PDB entry 8PPU | electron microscopy, 3.02 A resolution | chains P and B of the 7 polymer chains in the assembly

[Chain P]
Molecule: 21-nt DNA strand
Sequence (21 nucleotides; row label = number of the first residue in the row):
     1 CGCCGGGCCG AGCCGTXXXX X
Not modelled in the structure: 1-2
Modified positions: GS (guanosine-5'-thio-monophosphate) at position 17, C7R (2'-deoxy-5'-O-thiophosphonocytidine) at position 18, PST (thymidine-5'-thiophosphate) at position 19, PST (thymidine-5'-thiophosphate) at position 20, PST (thymidine-5'-thiophosphate) at position 21
Bound ions: Mg2+: PST_21 (shared with 2 residues of chain A)

[Chain B]
Protein: DP2
From: Pyrococcus abyssi GE5
Amino-acid sequence (1270 residues; row label = number of the first residue in the row):
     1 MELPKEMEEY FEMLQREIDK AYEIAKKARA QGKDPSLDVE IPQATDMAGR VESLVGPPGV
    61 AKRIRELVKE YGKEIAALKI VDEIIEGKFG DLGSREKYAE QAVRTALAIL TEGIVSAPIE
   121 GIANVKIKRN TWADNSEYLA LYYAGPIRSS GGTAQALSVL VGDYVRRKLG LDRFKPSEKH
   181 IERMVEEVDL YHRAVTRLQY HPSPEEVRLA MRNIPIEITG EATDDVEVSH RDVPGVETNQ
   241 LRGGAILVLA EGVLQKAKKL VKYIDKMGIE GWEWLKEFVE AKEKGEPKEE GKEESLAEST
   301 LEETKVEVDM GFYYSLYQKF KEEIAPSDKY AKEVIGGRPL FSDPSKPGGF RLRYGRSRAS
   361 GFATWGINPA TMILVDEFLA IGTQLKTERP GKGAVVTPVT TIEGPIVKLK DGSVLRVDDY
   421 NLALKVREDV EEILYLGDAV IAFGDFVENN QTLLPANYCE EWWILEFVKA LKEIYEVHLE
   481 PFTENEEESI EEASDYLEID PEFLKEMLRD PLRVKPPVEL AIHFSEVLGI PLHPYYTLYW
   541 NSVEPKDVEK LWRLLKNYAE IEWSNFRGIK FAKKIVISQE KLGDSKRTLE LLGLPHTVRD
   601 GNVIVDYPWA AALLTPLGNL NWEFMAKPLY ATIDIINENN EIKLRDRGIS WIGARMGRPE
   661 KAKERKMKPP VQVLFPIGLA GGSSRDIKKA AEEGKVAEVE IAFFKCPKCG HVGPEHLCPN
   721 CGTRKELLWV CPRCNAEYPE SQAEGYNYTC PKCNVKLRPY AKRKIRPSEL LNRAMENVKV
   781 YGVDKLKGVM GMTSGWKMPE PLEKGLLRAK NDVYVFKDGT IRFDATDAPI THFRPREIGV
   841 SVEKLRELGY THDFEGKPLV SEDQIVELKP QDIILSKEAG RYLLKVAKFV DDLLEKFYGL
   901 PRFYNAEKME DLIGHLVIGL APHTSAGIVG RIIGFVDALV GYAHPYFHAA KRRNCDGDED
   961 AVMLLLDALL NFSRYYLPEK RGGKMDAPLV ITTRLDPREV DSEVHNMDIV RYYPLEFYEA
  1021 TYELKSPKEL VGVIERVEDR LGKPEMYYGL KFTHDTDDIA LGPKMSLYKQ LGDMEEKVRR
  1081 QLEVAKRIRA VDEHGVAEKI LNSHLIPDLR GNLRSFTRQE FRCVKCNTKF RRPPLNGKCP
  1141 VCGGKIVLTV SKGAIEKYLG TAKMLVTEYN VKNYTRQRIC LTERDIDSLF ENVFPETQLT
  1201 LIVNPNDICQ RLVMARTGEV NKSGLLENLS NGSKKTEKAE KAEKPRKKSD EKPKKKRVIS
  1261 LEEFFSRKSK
Not modelled in the structure: 1, 284-307, 1217-1270
Bound ions: Zn2+ site 1: Cys-706, Cys-709, Cys-718, Cys-721; Zn2+ site 2: Cys-731, Cys-734, Cys-753; Mg2+: Asp-956, Asp-958; Zn2+ site 3: Cys-1123, Cys-1126, Cys-1139, Cys-1142
Reported in the primary citation:
  - Mg2+ coordination: Asn-954, Asp-956, Asp-958
  - binding site for the 21-nt DNA strand (chain P): Arg-193, Pro-1107, Arg-1114, Arg-1178
  - mutagenesis - R1178A: unchanged catalytic activity on ssDNA
  - mutagenesis - R1178A: decreased catalytic activity on P/T substrates
  - mutagenesis - P1107A, R1114A: unchanged catalytic activity

[Chain P / chain B interface]
Contacting residue pairs (20; chain P residue first):
  DC13(P) / Pro-670(B)  phosphate contact
  DC13(P) / Ser-683(B)  sugar contact
  DC13(P) / Arg-685(B)  phosphate contact
  DC14(P) / Arg-685(B)  salt bridge to the phosphate
  DG15(P) / Lys-1129(B)  salt bridge to the phosphate
  DG15(P) / Thr-1149(B)  sugar contact
  DT16(P) / Ser-1115(B)  phosphate contact
  DT16(P) / Thr-1149(B)  sugar contact
  DT16(P) / Val-1150(B)  sugar contact
  GS_17(P) / Pro-1107(B)  phosphate contact
  GS_17(P) / Asp-1108(B)  sugar contact
  GS_17(P) / Gly-1111(B)  sugar contact
  GS_17(P) / Asn-1112(B)  hydrogen bond to the sugar
  GS_17(P) / Ser-1115(B)  hydrogen bond to the phosphate
  C7R_18(P) / Pro-1107(B)  sugar contact
  C7R_18(P) / Gly-1111(B)  sugar contact
  C7R_18(P) / Arg-1178(B)  base contact
  PST_19(P) / Arg-193(B)  base contact
  PST_19(P) / Arg-1114(B)  base contact
  PST_20(P) / Arg-193(B)  base contact
Other interface residues (no listed pair), chain P (9 interface residues in all): DG12
Other interface residues (no listed pair), chain B (23 interface residues in all): Ser-684, Lys-785, Lys-787, Ser-1103, Ile-1106, Arg-1110, Glu-1120, Arg-1122, Asn-1127

[In short]
9 residues of chain P face 23 of chain B across their interface, with 2 hydrogen bonds and 2 salt bridges.
Polar pairs include GS_17(P)/Asn-1112(B), GS_17(P)/Ser-1115(B) and DC14(P)/Arg-685(B). From the paper: a
binding site for the 21-nt DNA strand (chain P) at Arg-193(B), Pro-1107(B) and Arg-1114(B) among others;
R1178A of chain B reduces catalytic activity on P/T substrates; 3 substitutions were tested in all.
Here chain P is a 21-nt DNA strand and chain B is DP2 (Pyrococcus abyssi GE5). Entry 8PPU (Pyrococcus abyssi
DNA polymerase D (PolD) in its editing mode bound to a primer/template substrate containing ...) was
determined by electron microscopy together with 8PPT and 8PPV from the same study.
